PDB entry 7QOL | electron microscopy, 3.33 A resolution | chains E and U of the 30 polymer chains in the assembly

[Chain E (and U)]
Molecule: Ring protein 4/5 gp34
From: Bacteroides phage crAss001
Notes: chain U of this document is another copy of the same molecule, construct and numbering; everything in this record applies to it too
UniProt: A0A385DVC3 (A0A385DVC3_9CAUD); residue numbers follow UniProt; this construct covers 1-238
Sequence (238 residues; row label = number of the first residue in the row):
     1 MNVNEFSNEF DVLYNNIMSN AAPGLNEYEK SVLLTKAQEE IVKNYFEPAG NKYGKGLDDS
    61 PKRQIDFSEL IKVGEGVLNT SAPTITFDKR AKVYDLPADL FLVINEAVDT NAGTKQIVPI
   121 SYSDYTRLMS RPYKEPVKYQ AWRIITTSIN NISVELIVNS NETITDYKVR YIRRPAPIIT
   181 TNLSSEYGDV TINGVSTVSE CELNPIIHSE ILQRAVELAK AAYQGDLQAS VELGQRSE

[How chain E and chain U interact]
Contacting residue pairs (104):
  Leu25(E) - Ile17(U)  hydrophobic
  Tyr28(E) - Asn8(U)
  Tyr28(E) - Glu9(U)  hydrogen bond
  Tyr28(E) - Val12(U)  hydrophobic
  Glu29(E) - Ile17(U)
  Val32(E) - Glu9(U)
  Leu33(E) - Leu13(U)  hydrophobic
  Lys36(E) - Leu13(U)
  Lys36(E) - Ser209(U)
  Lys36(E) - Gln213(U)  hydrogen bond
  Glu39(E) - Ser209(U)
  Lys43(E) - Lys62(U)
  Lys43(E) - Ile206(U)  hydrogen bond (side chain-backbone)
  Lys43(E) - Glu210(U)  salt bridge
  Phe46(E) - Pro61(U)  hydrophobic
  Glu47(E) - Tyr53(U)
  Glu47(E) - Lys55(U)  salt bridge
  Ala49(E) - Tyr53(U)  hydrophobic
  Gly50(E) - Tyr53(U)
  Ile85(E) - Val73(U)
  Thr86(E) - Lys168(U)  hydrogen bond (backbone-side chain)
  Phe87(E) - Val73(U)  hydrophobic
  Phe87(E) - Asn105(U)
  Phe87(E) - Glu106(U)
  Phe87(E) - Ala107(U)  hydrophobic
  Phe87(E) - Lys168(U)
  Phe87(E) - Arg170(U)
  Lys89(E) - Asp109(U)  salt bridge
  Lys89(E) - Thr114(U)  hydrogen bond
  Lys89(E) - Lys168(U)
  Leu100(E) - Ile65(U)  hydrophobic
  Phe101(E) - Ile65(U)
  Phe101(E) - Ile206(U)
  Leu102(E) - Pro61(U)
  Leu102(E) - Lys62(U)
  Val103(E) - Pro61(U)
  Pro119(E) - Gln64(U)
  Ile120(E) - Asp58(U)
  Ser121(E) - Asp58(U)  hydrogen bond (side chain-backbone)
  Tyr122(E) - Leu57(U)  hydrophobic
  Tyr122(E) - Ile104(U)
  Tyr122(E) - Asn105(U)
  Tyr125(E) - Asn105(U)
  Tyr125(E) - Gln116(U)
  Thr126(E) - Asn105(U)  hydrogen bond
  Thr126(E) - Gln116(U)
  Met129(E) - Gln116(U)
  Ser130(E) - Tyr139(U)
  Ser130(E) - Gln140(U)  hydrogen bond
  Pro132(E) - Tyr139(U)  hydrophobic
  Lys134(E) - Tyr139(U)
  Arg143(E) - Gln64(U)  hydrogen bond
  Ile144(E) - Arg170(U)
  Ile145(E) - Gln64(U)
  Ile145(E) - Ser68(U)
  Ile145(E) - Ile71(U)
  Ile145(E) - Arg170(U)  hydrogen bond (backbone-side chain)
  Thr146(E) - Val73(U)
  Thr147(E) - Ile71(U)
  Thr147(E) - Lys72(U)
  Thr147(E) - Val73(U)  hydrogen bond (side chain-backbone)
  Ser148(E) - Ser68(U)  hydrogen bond (side chain-backbone)
  Ser148(E) - Glu69(U)
  Ser148(E) - Ile71(U)
  Asn150(E) - Glu69(U)
  Asn151(E) - Glu69(U)
  Ile152(E) - Ile65(U)  hydrophobic
  Ile152(E) - Ser68(U)
  Ile152(E) - Asn204(U)
  Arg174(E) - Asn204(U)  hydrogen bond
  Arg174(E) - Pro205(U)
  Val190(E) - Asn8(U)
  Thr191(E) - Glu5(U)  hydrogen bond
  Thr191(E) - Glu9(U)
  Ile192(E) - Glu5(U)
  Ile192(E) - Glu9(U)
  Asn193(E) - Glu5(U)
  Gly194(E) - Glu5(U)  hydrogen bond (backbone-side chain)
  Ala219(E) - Ile17(U)
  Ala222(E) - Ile17(U)  hydrophobic
  Ala222(E) - Met18(U)
  Tyr223(E) - Ile17(U)
  Tyr223(E) - Met18(U)
  Tyr223(E) - Ser19(U)  hydrogen bond (backbone-backbone)
  Gly225(E) - Met18(U)
  Gly225(E) - Lys220(U)  hydrogen bond (backbone-side chain)
  Asp226(E) - Lys220(U)
  Leu227(E) - Glu217(U)
  Leu227(E) - Ala221(U)
  Leu227(E) - Gln224(U)
  Leu227(E) - Ala229(U)  hydrophobic
  Leu227(E) - Leu233(U)  hydrophobic
  Ser230(E) - Gln213(U)
  Ser230(E) - Glu217(U)
  Ser230(E) - Lys220(U)
  Gly234(E) - Gln213(U)
  Gly234(E) - Glu217(U)
  Gln235(E) - Lys52(U)  hydrogen bond (backbone-side chain)
  Arg236(E) - Lys52(U)
  Glu238(E) - Tyr45(U)  hydrogen bond (backbone-side chain)
  Glu238(E) - Lys52(U)  salt bridge
  Glu238(E) - Tyr53(U)  hydrogen bond
  Glu238(E) - Lys62(U)  hydrogen bond (backbone-side chain)
  Glu238(E) - Glu210(U)
Also at the interface, not in a pair above, chain E (62 interface residues in all): Tyr14, Glu40, Arg131, Gln224, Val231, Ser237
Also at the interface, not in a pair above, chain U (52 interface residues in all): Met1, Asn16, Ser60, Glu75, Val169, Arg236

[In short]
Chain E and chain U form an interface of 62 and 52 residues respectively, with 21 hydrogen bonds and 4 salt
bridges. Among the polar pairs are Lys43(E)-Glu210(U), Glu47(E)-Lys55(U) and Lys89(E)-Asp109(U).
Chain E and chain U are both Ring protein 4/5 gp34 (Bacteroides phage crAss001); the structure, Tail assembly
of the phicrAss001 virion with C6 symmetry imposed, was determined by electron microscopy together with 7QOG,
7QOH, 7QOI, 7QOJ and 7QOK from the same study.
